2JTT - chains A and C of the 4 polymer chains in the assembly; structure by solution NMR.

# Chain A
Molecule: Protein S100-A6
Source organism: Oryctolagus cuniculus
Reference sequence: P30801 (S10A6_RABIT); numbering as in UniProt (aligned over 1-90)
Chain sequence (90 residues; numbered 1 to 90; the number before each row is that of its first residue):
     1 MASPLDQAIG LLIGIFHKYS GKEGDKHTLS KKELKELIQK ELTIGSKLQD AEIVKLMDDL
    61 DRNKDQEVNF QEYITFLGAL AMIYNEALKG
UniProt features mapped onto this chain:
  - binding site (Ca(2+)): Thr-28, Glu-33, Asp-61, Asn-63, Asp-65, Glu-67, Glu-72
  - modified residue: Lys-40 (N6-acetyllysine), Ser-46 (Phosphoserine), Lys-47 (N6-acetyllysine)

# Chain C
Molecule: Calcyclin-binding protein
Source organism: Mus musculus
Notes: fragment: S100A6 binding domain
Reference sequence: Q9CXW3 (CYBP_MOUSE); residues 189-219 here = UniProt positions 189-219
Chain sequence (35 residues; each row starts with the number of its first residue):
   185 GPGSSEGLMN VLKKIYEDGD DDMKRTINKA WVESR
Unresolved in the structure: 185-188
Differences from the reference sequence: expression tag (185-188)

# Interface between chain A and chain C
Contacting residue pairs (20):
  Met-1(A) / Asp-202(C)
  Met-1(A) / Asp-204(C)
  Ala-2(A) / Asp-202(C)
  Ser-3(A) / Asp-204(C)
  Ser-3(A) / Asp-206(C)
  Asp-6(A) / Asp-204(C)
  Asp-6(A) / Met-207(C)
  Gln-7(A) / Met-207(C)
  Gln-7(A) / Thr-210(C)
  Gly-10(A) / Ile-211(C)
  Leu-11(A) / Thr-210(C)
  Ile-13(A) / Met-207(C)
  Gly-14(A) / Ala-214(C)
  Gly-14(A) / Trp-215(C)
  His-17(A) / Trp-215(C)
  Lys-18(A) / Ala-214(C)
  Lys-18(A) / Trp-215(C)
  Lys-18(A) / Glu-217(C)
  Lys-18(A) / Ser-218(C)
  Glu-41(A) / Glu-217(C)
Other interface residues (no listed pair), chain A (13 interface residues in all): Ile-15
Other interface residues (no listed pair), chain C (12 interface residues in all): Gly-203, Asp-205

# Overview
13 residues of chain A and 12 residues of chain C are in contact. Curated annotation (UniProt) lists 7
Ca2+-binding residues on chain A.
Chain A is Protein S100-A6 (Oryctolagus cuniculus) and chain C is Calcyclin-binding protein (Mus musculus);
the structure, Solution structure of calcium loaded S100A6 bound to C-terminal Siah-1 interacting protein, was
determined by solution NMR.
